PDB entry 7WAH | electron microscopy, 2.45 A resolution | chains R and A of the 3 polymer chains in the assembly

Chain R:
Molecule: crRNA
Source organism: Escherichia coli
Sequence (39 nucleotides; each row starts with the number of its first residue; numbering starts at 0):
     0 GUGAUGUCACGGAACCUUUGUUGUCUUCGACAUGGGUAA

Chain A:
Protein: CRISPR-associated RAMP family protein
Source organism: Desulfonema ishimotonii
UniProt: A0A401FT36 (A0A401FT36_9DELT); numbering as in UniProt; present here: 1-1273, 1275-1540, 1542-1601
Chain sequence (1617 residues; row label = number of the first residue in the row; note: 2 numbers in that range are skipped by the numbering (no residue carries them; nothing is unmodelled there)):
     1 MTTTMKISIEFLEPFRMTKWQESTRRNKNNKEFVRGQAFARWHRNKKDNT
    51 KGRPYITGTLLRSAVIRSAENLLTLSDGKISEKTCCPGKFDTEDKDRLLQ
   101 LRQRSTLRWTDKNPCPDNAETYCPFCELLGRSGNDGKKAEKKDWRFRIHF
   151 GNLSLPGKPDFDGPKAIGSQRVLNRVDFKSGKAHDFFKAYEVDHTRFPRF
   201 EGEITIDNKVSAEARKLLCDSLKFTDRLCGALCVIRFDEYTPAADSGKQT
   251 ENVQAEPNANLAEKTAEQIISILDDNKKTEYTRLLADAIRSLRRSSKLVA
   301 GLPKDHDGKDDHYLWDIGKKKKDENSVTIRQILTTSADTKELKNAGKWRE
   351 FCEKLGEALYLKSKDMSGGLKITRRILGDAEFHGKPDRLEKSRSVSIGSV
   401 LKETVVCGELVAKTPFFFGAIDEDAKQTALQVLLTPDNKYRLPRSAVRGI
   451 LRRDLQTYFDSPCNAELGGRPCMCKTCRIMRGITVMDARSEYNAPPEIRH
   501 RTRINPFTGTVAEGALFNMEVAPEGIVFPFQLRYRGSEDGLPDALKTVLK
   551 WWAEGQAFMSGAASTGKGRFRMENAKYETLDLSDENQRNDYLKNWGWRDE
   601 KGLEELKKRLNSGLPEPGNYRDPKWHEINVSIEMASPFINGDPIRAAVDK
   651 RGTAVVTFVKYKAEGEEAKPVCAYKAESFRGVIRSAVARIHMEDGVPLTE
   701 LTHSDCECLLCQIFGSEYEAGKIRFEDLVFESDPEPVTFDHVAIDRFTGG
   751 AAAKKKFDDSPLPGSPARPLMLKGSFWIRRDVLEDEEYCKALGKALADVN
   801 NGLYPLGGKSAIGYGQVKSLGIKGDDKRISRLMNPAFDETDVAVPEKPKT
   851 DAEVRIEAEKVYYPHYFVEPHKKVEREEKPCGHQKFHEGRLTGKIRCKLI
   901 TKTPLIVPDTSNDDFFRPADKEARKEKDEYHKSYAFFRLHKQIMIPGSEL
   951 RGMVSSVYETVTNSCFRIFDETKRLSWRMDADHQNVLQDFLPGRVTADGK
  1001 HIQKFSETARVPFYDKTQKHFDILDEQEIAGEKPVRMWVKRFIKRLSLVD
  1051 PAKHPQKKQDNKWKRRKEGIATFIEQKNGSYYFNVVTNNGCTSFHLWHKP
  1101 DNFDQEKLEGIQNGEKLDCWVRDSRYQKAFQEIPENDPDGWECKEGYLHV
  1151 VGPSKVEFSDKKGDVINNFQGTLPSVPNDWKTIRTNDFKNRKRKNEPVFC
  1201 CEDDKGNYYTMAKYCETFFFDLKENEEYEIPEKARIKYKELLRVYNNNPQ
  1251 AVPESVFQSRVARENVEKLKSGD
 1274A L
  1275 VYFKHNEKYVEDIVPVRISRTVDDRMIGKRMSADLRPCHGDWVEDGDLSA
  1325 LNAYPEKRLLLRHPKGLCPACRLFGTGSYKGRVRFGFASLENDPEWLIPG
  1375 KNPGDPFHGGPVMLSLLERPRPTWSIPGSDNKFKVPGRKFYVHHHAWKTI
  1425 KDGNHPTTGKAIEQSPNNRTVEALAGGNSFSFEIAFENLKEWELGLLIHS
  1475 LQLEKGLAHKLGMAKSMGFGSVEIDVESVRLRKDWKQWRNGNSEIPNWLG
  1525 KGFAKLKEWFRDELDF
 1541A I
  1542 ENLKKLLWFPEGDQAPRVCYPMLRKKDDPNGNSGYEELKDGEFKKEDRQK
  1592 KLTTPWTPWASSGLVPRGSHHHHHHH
Disordered / not traced: 133-145, 239-259, 319-326, 365-398, 835-842, 919-929, 983-987, 1055-1062, 1317-1338, 1604-1617
Construct notes: engineered mutation Ala429 (Asp in A0A401FT36), Ala654 (Asp in A0A401FT36), Ala753 (Asp in A0A401FT36); expression tag (1602-1617)
Metal / ion sites: Zn2+ site 1: Cys86, Cys115, Cys123, Cys126; Zn2+ site 2: Cys463, Cys472, Cys474, Cys477; Zn2+ site 3: His703, Cys706, Cys708, Cys711; Zn2+ site 4: Cys965, Cys1312, Cys1342, Cys1345

Chain R / chain A interface:
Residue-residue contacts (296; chain R residue first):
  G0(R) - His43(A)  stacking on the base
  G0(R) - Arg53(A)  hydrogen bond to the base
  G0(R) - Tyr55(A)  base contact
  G0(R) - Asn152(A)  hydrogen bond to the sugar
  G0(R) - Lys158(A)  hydrogen bond to the base
  U1(R) - Arg41(A)  sugar contact
  U1(R) - Thr57(A)  sugar contact
  U1(R) - Gly58(A)  base contact
  U1(R) - Thr59(A)  hydrogen bond to the sugar
  U1(R) - His149(A)  base contact
  U1(R) - Phe150(A)  hydrogen bond to the base
  U1(R) - Gly151(A)  base contact
  U1(R) - Asn152(A)  hydrogen bond to the sugar
  G2(R) - Thr59(A)  sugar contact
  G2(R) - His149(A)  hydrogen bond to the base
  A3(R) - Gly58(A)  hydrogen bond to the base
  A3(R) - Thr59(A)  hydrogen bond to the base
  A3(R) - Arg62(A)  hydrogen bond to the sugar
  A3(R) - Arg97(A)  salt bridge to the phosphate
  A3(R) - Phe146(A)  sugar contact
  A3(R) - Ile148(A)  base contact
  A3(R) - His149(A)  base contact
  A3(R) - Phe150(A)  hydrogen bond to the base
  U4(R) - Arg62(A)  hydrogen bond to the phosphate
  U4(R) - Lys89(A)  hydrogen bond to the sugar
  U4(R) - Phe90(A)  base contact
  U4(R) - Asp91(A)  hydrogen bond to the base
  U4(R) - Arg97(A)  salt bridge to the phosphate
  U4(R) - Leu129(A)  sugar contact
  U4(R) - Arg131(A)  sugar contact
  G5(R) - Arg62(A)  salt bridge to the phosphate
  G5(R) - Phe90(A)  sugar contact
  G5(R) - Asp91(A)  hydrogen bond to the base
  G5(R) - Thr92(A)  hydrogen bond to the base
  G5(R) - Lys95(A)  hydrogen bond to the base
  G5(R) - Gln100(A)  sugar contact
  G5(R) - Leu101(A)  base contact
  G5(R) - Arg102(A)  hydrogen bond to the sugar
  U6(R) - Gln37(A)  hydrogen bond to the base
  U6(R) - Ala38(A)  base contact
  U6(R) - Thr59(A)  base contact
  U6(R) - Leu60(A)  hydrogen bond to the base
  U6(R) - Ser63(A)  phosphate contact
  U6(R) - Gln100(A)  base contact
  U6(R) - Leu101(A)  sugar contact
  U6(R) - Arg102(A)  salt bridge to the phosphate
  C7(R) - Arg67(A)  hydrogen bond to the phosphate
  C7(R) - Arg102(A)  phosphate contact
  C7(R) - Gln103(A)  hydrogen bond to the phosphate
  C7(R) - Arg104(A)  sugar contact
  C7(R) - Gly469(A)  hydrogen bond to the base
  C7(R) - Arg470(A)  base contact
  C7(R) - Pro471(A)  base contact
  A8(R) - Arg35(A)  hydrogen bond to the sugar
  A8(R) - Ala38(A)  sugar contact
  A8(R) - Phe39(A)  sugar contact
  A8(R) - Arg67(A)  salt bridge to the phosphate
  C9(R) - Glu13(A)  hydrogen bond to the base
  C9(R) - Arg16(A)  salt bridge to the phosphate
  C9(R) - Arg227(A)  base contact
  C9(R) - Gly230(A)  phosphate contact
  C9(R) - Leu232(A)  base contact
  C9(R) - Arg444(A)  salt bridge to the phosphate
  C9(R) - Arg448(A)  hydrogen bond to the base
  C9(R) - Ile483(A)  base contact
  C9(R) - Thr484(A)  base contact
  C9(R) - Val485(A)  hydrogen bond to the base
  G10(R) - Gln103(A)  hydrogen bond to the base
  G10(R) - Arg448(A)  salt bridge to the phosphate
  G10(R) - Leu467(A)  base contact
  G10(R) - Gly468(A)  hydrogen bond to the base
  G10(R) - Gly469(A)  base contact
  G10(R) - Met480(A)  phosphate contact
  G10(R) - Arg481(A)  phosphate contact
  G11(R) - Arg35(A)  hydrogen bond to the base
  G11(R) - Asn174(A)  hydrogen bond to the sugar
  G11(R) - Arg175(A)  hydrogen bond to the sugar
  G11(R) - Asp185(A)  hydrogen bond to the base
  G11(R) - Phe187(A)  base contact
  G11(R) - Arg448(A)  salt bridge to the phosphate
  G11(R) - Arg452(A)  salt bridge to the phosphate
  G11(R) - Leu467(A)  base contact
  A12(R) - Asn174(A)  sugar contact
  A12(R) - Arg175(A)  phosphate contact
  A12(R) - Val176(A)  hydrogen bond to the phosphate
  A12(R) - Ser445(A)  sugar contact
  A12(R) - Ala446(A)  phosphate contact
  A12(R) - Gly449(A)  phosphate contact
  A12(R) - Ile450(A)  base contact
  A12(R) - Arg452(A)  phosphate contact
  A12(R) - Arg453(A)  base contact
  A12(R) - Met559(A)  base contact
  A12(R) - Ser560(A)  base contact
  A13(R) - Arg171(A)  salt bridge to the phosphate
  A13(R) - Val172(A)  sugar contact
  A13(R) - Leu173(A)  phosphate contact
  A13(R) - Asn174(A)  hydrogen bond to the sugar
  A13(R) - Phe186(A)  base contact
  A13(R) - Gly419(A)  sugar contact
  A13(R) - Pro443(A)  phosphate contact
  A13(R) - Ser445(A)  hydrogen bond to the phosphate
  A13(R) - Ala446(A)  hydrogen bond to the phosphate
  C14(R) - Asn174(A)  hydrogen bond to the sugar
  C14(R) - Val176(A)  sugar contact
  C14(R) - Gly181(A)  hydrogen bond to the sugar
  C14(R) - Lys182(A)  base contact
  C14(R) - Ala183(A)  hydrogen bond to the base
  C14(R) - Phe417(A)  phosphate contact
  C14(R) - Phe418(A)  phosphate contact
  C14(R) - Gly419(A)  hydrogen bond to the phosphate
  C14(R) - Gly561(A)  phosphate contact
  C15(R) - Gly181(A)  sugar contact
  C15(R) - Gly561(A)  phosphate contact
  C15(R) - Ala562(A)  hydrogen bond to the phosphate
  C15(R) - Ala563(A)  hydrogen bond to the phosphate
  C15(R) - Ser716(A)  hydrogen bond to the sugar
  C15(R) - Glu717(A)  base contact
  C15(R) - Glu719(A)  hydrogen bond to the sugar
  C15(R) - Ala720(A)  phosphate contact
  C15(R) - Gly721(A)  phosphate contact
  U16(R) - Ser564(A)  hydrogen bond to the phosphate
  U16(R) - Arg680(A)  salt bridge to the phosphate
  U16(R) - Arg684(A)  hydrogen bond to the phosphate
  U16(R) - Phe714(A)  phosphate contact
  U16(R) - Gly715(A)  sugar contact
  U16(R) - Ser716(A)  sugar contact
  U16(R) - Glu717(A)  hydrogen bond to the sugar
  U16(R) - Gly721(A)  hydrogen bond to the phosphate
  U17(R) - Arg501(A)  base contact
  U17(R) - Thr502(A)  hydrogen bond to the sugar
  U17(R) - Arg503(A)  hydrogen bond to the base
  U17(R) - Phe517(A)  base contact
  U17(R) - Arg680(A)  salt bridge to the phosphate
  U17(R) - Arg684(A)  salt bridge to the phosphate
  U18(R) - Thr502(A)  sugar contact
  U18(R) - Arg503(A)  phosphate contact
  U18(R) - Ile504(A)  hydrogen bond to the phosphate
  U18(R) - Glu677(A)  sugar contact
  U18(R) - Ser678(A)  hydrogen bond to the phosphate
  U18(R) - Gly681(A)  phosphate contact
  U18(R) - Val682(A)  base contact
  U18(R) - Ser685(A)  base contact
  G19(R) - His500(A)  sugar contact
  G19(R) - Arg501(A)  phosphate contact
  G19(R) - Thr502(A)  hydrogen bond to the phosphate
  G19(R) - Val511(A)  base contact
  G19(R) - Leu516(A)  base contact
  G19(R) - Asn640(A)  sugar contact
  G19(R) - Gly641(A)  hydrogen bond to the sugar
  G19(R) - Pro643(A)  base contact
  G19(R) - Lys675(A)  salt bridge to the phosphate
  G19(R) - Glu677(A)  phosphate contact
  G19(R) - Ser678(A)  hydrogen bond to the phosphate
  U20(R) - Ile504(A)  sugar contact
  U20(R) - Val511(A)  base contact
  U20(R) - Asn640(A)  hydrogen bond to the phosphate
  U20(R) - Gly641(A)  hydrogen bond to the phosphate
  U20(R) - Gly807(A)  phosphate contact
  U20(R) - Gly808(A)  phosphate contact
  U21(R) - Gly509(A)  sugar contact
  U21(R) - Thr510(A)  sugar contact
  U21(R) - Gly808(A)  phosphate contact
  U21(R) - Lys809(A)  hydrogen bond to the phosphate
  U21(R) - Ser810(A)  phosphate contact
  U21(R) - Thr1350(A)  hydrogen bond to the sugar
  U21(R) - Gly1351(A)  hydrogen bond to the sugar
  U21(R) - Tyr1353(A)  hydrogen bond to the sugar
  U21(R) - Lys1354(A)  phosphate contact
  G22(R) - Lys755(A)  base contact
  G22(R) - Ala811(A)  phosphate contact
  G22(R) - Arg951(A)  phosphate contact
  G22(R) - Arg967(A)  hydrogen bond to the phosphate
  G22(R) - Phe1348(A)  sugar contact
  G22(R) - Gly1349(A)  sugar contact
  G22(R) - Thr1350(A)  sugar contact
  G22(R) - Gly1351(A)  sugar contact
  G22(R) - Lys1354(A)  phosphate contact
  G22(R) - Gly1355(A)  hydrogen bond to the phosphate
  U23(R) - Val742(A)  sugar contact
  U23(R) - Ala743(A)  phosphate contact
  U23(R) - Lys755(A)  base contact
  U23(R) - Phe757(A)  base contact
  U23(R) - Lys809(A)  base contact
  U23(R) - Arg951(A)  salt bridge to the phosphate
  U23(R) - Arg967(A)  salt bridge to the phosphate
  U23(R) - Ile968(A)  sugar contact
  U23(R) - Phe1348(A)  phosphate contact
  C24(R) - Val742(A)  sugar contact
  C24(R) - Ala743(A)  phosphate contact
  C24(R) - Ile744(A)  hydrogen bond to the phosphate
  C24(R) - Arg746(A)  salt bridge to the phosphate
  C24(R) - Ser948(A)  sugar contact
  C24(R) - Glu949(A)  phosphate contact
  C24(R) - Gly952(A)  sugar contact
  C24(R) - Met953(A)  base contact
  C24(R) - Ser956(A)  base contact
  C24(R) - Leu1485(A)  base contact
  U25(R) - Asp740(A)  sugar contact
  U25(R) - His741(A)  salt bridge to the phosphate
  U25(R) - Val742(A)  hydrogen bond to the phosphate
  U25(R) - Lys756(A)  base contact
  U25(R) - Pro908(A)  sugar contact
  U25(R) - Thr910(A)  base contact
  U25(R) - Ser948(A)  hydrogen bond to the phosphate
  U25(R) - Glu949(A)  phosphate contact
  U26(R) - Val742(A)  sugar contact
  U26(R) - Ile744(A)  sugar contact
  U26(R) - Gly749(A)  hydrogen bond to the sugar
  U26(R) - Gly750(A)  sugar contact
  U26(R) - Ala751(A)  base contact
  U26(R) - Pro908(A)  phosphate contact
  U26(R) - Glu949(A)  phosphate contact
  U26(R) - Arg1443(A)  hydrogen bond to the base
  U26(R) - Gly1486(A)  sugar contact
  U26(R) - Met1487(A)  phosphate contact
  U26(R) - Lys1489(A)  hydrogen bond to the phosphate
  C27(R) - Gly749(A)  sugar contact
  C27(R) - Leu1391(A)  base contact
  C27(R) - Glu1392(A)  hydrogen bond to the sugar
  C27(R) - Arg1393(A)  hydrogen bond to the base
  C27(R) - Pro1394(A)  phosphate contact
  C27(R) - Tyr1415(A)  sugar contact
  C27(R) - Arg1443(A)  base contact
  C27(R) - Gly1486(A)  phosphate contact
  C27(R) - Met1487(A)  phosphate contact
  C27(R) - Ala1488(A)  hydrogen bond to the phosphate
  C27(R) - Lys1489(A)  salt bridge to the phosphate
  G28(R) - Thr748(A)  phosphate contact
  G28(R) - His865(A)  salt bridge to the phosphate
  G28(R) - Leu1390(A)  base contact
  G28(R) - Glu1392(A)  sugar contact
  G28(R) - Arg1393(A)  sugar contact
  G28(R) - Pro1394(A)  phosphate contact
  G28(R) - Lys1413(A)  salt bridge to the phosphate
  G28(R) - Tyr1415(A)  hydrogen bond to the phosphate
  G28(R) - Ser1490(A)  phosphate contact
  G28(R) - Tyr1561(A)  hydrogen bond to the phosphate
  G28(R) - Tyr1576(A)  hydrogen bond to the sugar
  A29(R) - Tyr863(A)  hydrogen bond to the phosphate
  A29(R) - His865(A)  phosphate contact
  A29(R) - Pro1394(A)  phosphate contact
  A29(R) - Arg1395(A)  hydrogen bond to the phosphate
  A29(R) - Trp1398(A)  phosphate contact
  A29(R) - Tyr1561(A)  phosphate contact
  A29(R) - Leu1564(A)  base contact
  A29(R) - Tyr1576(A)  base contact
  C30(R) - Gln1250(A)  hydrogen bond to the sugar
  C30(R) - Arg1395(A)  phosphate contact
  C30(R) - Thr1397(A)  hydrogen bond to the phosphate
  C30(R) - Trp1398(A)  hydrogen bond to the phosphate
  C30(R) - Leu1564(A)  base contact
  C30(R) - Glu1577(A)  hydrogen bond to the base
  A31(R) - Arg978(A)  phosphate contact
  A31(R) - Asn1248(A)  hydrogen bond to the sugar
  A31(R) - Gln1250(A)  sugar contact
  A31(R) - Arg1294(A)  salt bridge to the phosphate
  U32(R) - Arg978(A)  salt bridge to the phosphate
  U32(R) - Ser1154(A)  sugar contact
  U32(R) - Tyr1245(A)  phosphate contact
  U32(R) - Asn1248(A)  sugar contact
  U32(R) - Arg1294(A)  salt bridge to the phosphate
  G33(R) - Arg978(A)  salt bridge to the phosphate
  G33(R) - Ser1154(A)  sugar contact
  G33(R) - Lys1155(A)  base contact
  G33(R) - Tyr1245(A)  hydrogen bond to the phosphate
  G33(R) - Ser1259(A)  hydrogen bond to the phosphate
  G33(R) - Val1290(A)  phosphate contact
  G33(R) - Arg1291(A)  sugar contact
  G33(R) - Ile1292(A)  hydrogen bond to the sugar
  G34(R) - Val1151(A)  phosphate contact
  G34(R) - Lys1155(A)  sugar contact
  G34(R) - Lys1213(A)  salt bridge to the phosphate
  G34(R) - Val1290(A)  phosphate contact
  G34(R) - Arg1291(A)  hydrogen bond to the phosphate
  G34(R) - Ile1292(A)  base contact
  G35(R) - Arg1010(A)  salt bridge to the phosphate
  G35(R) - Glu1196(A)  sugar contact
  G35(R) - Ala1212(A)  sugar contact
  G35(R) - Lys1213(A)  phosphate contact
  G35(R) - Tyr1214(A)  hydrogen bond to the phosphate
  G35(R) - Cys1215(A)  hydrogen bond to the phosphate
  U36(R) - Arg1010(A)  salt bridge to the phosphate
  U36(R) - Asn1195(A)  sugar contact
  U36(R) - Glu1196(A)  hydrogen bond to the phosphate
  U36(R) - Pro1197(A)  phosphate contact
  U36(R) - Tyr1214(A)  hydrogen bond to the phosphate
  A37(R) - Ser1124(A)  phosphate contact
  A37(R) - Arg1125(A)  base contact
  A37(R) - Arg1193(A)  salt bridge to the phosphate
  A38(R) - Arg1045(A)  salt bridge to the phosphate
  A38(R) - Trp1097(A)  base contact
  A38(R) - His1098(A)  hydrogen bond to the base
  A38(R) - Lys1099(A)  base contact
  A38(R) - Arg1122(A)  salt bridge to the phosphate
  A38(R) - Ser1124(A)  hydrogen bond to the phosphate
  A38(R) - Arg1193(A)  hydrogen bond to the phosphate
Interface residues without a listed pair, chain A (205 interface residues in all): Glu93, Leu98, Gly130, Ser154, Met486, Ile639, Met979, Ala981, Gln1127, Val1244, Ser1293

Overview:
39 residues of chain R face 205 of chain A across their interface, with 94 hydrogen bonds, 32 salt bridges and
1 aromatic stacking contact. Polar pairs include G0(R)-Arg53(A), G0(R)-Lys158(A) and U1(R)-Phe150(A). The Zn2+
site 1 is built by Cys86(A), Cys115(A), Cys123(A) and Cys126(A).
Here chain R is crRNA (Escherichia coli) and chain A is CRISPR-associated RAMP family protein (Desulfonema
ishimotonii). Entry 7WAH (Structure of Cas7-11 in complex with guide RNA and target RNA) was determined by
electron microscopy.
